PDB entry 4WL6 | X-ray diffraction, 1.85 A resolution | chain A

# Chain A
Protein: Lysozyme C
Source organism: Gallus gallus
Notes: EC 3.2.1.17
UniProtKB: P00698 (LYSC_CHICK); residues -17 to 129 here correspond to UniProt positions 1-147 (UniProt number = residue number + 18)
Sequence (147 residues; each row starts with the number of its first residue; numbers below 1 keep their minus sign (Met-17 is residue -17)):
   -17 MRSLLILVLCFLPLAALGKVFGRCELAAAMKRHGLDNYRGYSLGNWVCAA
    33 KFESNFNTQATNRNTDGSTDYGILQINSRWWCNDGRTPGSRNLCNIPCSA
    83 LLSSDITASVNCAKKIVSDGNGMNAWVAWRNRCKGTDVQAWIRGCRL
Not modelled in the structure: -17 to 0
Disulfides: Cys6-Cys127, Cys30-Cys115, Cys64-Cys80, Cys76-Cys94

# Overview
Chain A is Lysozyme C (Gallus gallus); the structure, Raster-scanning protein crystallography using micro and
nano-focused synchrotron beams, was determined by X-ray diffraction, deposited together with 4WG1, 4WG7 and
4WL7.
